Entry 7UTD (electron microscopy, 2.19 A resolution); this record covers chains B and R of the 20 polymer chains in the assembly.

== Chain B ==
Molecule: Hydrogenase-2, small subunit
From: Mycolicibacterium smegmatis MC2 155
Notes: EC 1.12.99.6
UniProtKB: I7G634 (I7G634_MYCS2); residues 2-323 here = UniProt positions 2-323
Chain sequence (369 residues; row label = number of the first residue in the row; numbers below 1 keep their minus sign (Met-45 is residue -45)):
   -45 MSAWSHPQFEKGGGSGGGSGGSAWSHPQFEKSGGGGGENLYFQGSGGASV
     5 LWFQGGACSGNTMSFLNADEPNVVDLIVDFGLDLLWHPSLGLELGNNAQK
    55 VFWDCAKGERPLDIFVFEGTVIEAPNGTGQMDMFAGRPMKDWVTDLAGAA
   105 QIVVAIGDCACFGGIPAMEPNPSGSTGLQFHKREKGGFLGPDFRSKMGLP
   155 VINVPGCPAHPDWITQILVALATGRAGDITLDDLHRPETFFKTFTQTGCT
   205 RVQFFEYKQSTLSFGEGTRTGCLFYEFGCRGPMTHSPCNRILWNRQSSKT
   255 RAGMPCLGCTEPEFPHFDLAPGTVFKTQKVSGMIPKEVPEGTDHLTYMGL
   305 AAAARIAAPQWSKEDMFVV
Not modelled in the structure: -45 to 1
Differences from the reference sequence: initiating methionine (-45); expression tag (-44 to 1)
Bound ions: 3Fe-4S cluster Fe site 1: Cys12, Cys113, Cys161; 3Fe-4S cluster Fe site 2: Cys203, Cys226, Cys233; 3Fe-4S cluster Fe site 3: Cys242, Cys260, Cys263
Small-molecule neighbours:
  - 3Fe-4S cluster (F3S), molecule 1: Ala11, Cys12, Ser13, Gly14, Asn15, Glu72, Gly73, Gly111, Asp112, Cys113, Gly160, Cys161, Pro162
  - 3Fe-4S cluster (F3S), molecule 2: Trp167, Thr199, Thr238, Ser240, Cys242, Trp247, Lys253, Thr254, Cys260, Leu261, Gly262, Cys263, Thr264
  - 3Fe-4S cluster (F3S), molecule 3: Thr199, Gln200, Cys203, Arg205, Val206, Phe209, Cys226, Leu227, Phe228, Cys233, Gly235, Pro236, Thr254
  - menaquinone-9 (MQ9): Phe209, Lys212, Gln213, Ser214, Cys226, Phe228, Tyr229, Met287, Pro289, Leu299, Tyr301, Met302, Gly303, Ala305, Ala306, Arg309
What the authors report for this chain:
  - binding site for menaquinone-9: Lys212, Tyr229, Tyr301

== Chain R ==
Molecule: Type 2 [NiFe]-hydrogenase Huc membrane adapter subunit
From: Mycolicibacterium smegmatis MC2 155
UniProtKB: A0QUM5 (A0QUM5_MYCS2); numbering as in UniProt (aligned over 20-79)
Chain sequence (60 residues; numbered 20 to 79; the number before each row is that of its first residue):
    20 SPVDGIRRRLDDPQVAEALNSLLDHADLLAVLVKGLDGFVRRGDDIANNL
    70 TSAIGELKAL
Not modelled in the structure: 79
Small-molecule neighbours:
  - menaquinone-9 (MQ9), molecule 1: Phe58, Gly62, Asp63, Ala66
  - menaquinone-9 (MQ9), molecule 2: Ala72, Ile73, Leu76

== Interface between chain B and chain R ==
Pairs across the interface (18):
  Val284(B) with Asp46(R); Leu47(R), hydrophobic; Val50(R), hydrophobic
  Ser285(B) with Asp46(R), hydrogen bond (backbone-side chain); Leu47(R)
  Ile288(B) with Val50(R), hydrophobic
  Lys290(B) with Lys53(R), hydrogen bond (backbone-side chain)
  Gly295(B) with Arg61(R), hydrogen bond (backbone-side chain)
  Thr296(B) with Arg61(R)
  Asp297(B) with Gly54(R); Gly57(R); Phe58(R); Arg61(R), salt bridge
  His298(B) with Val50(R); Lys53(R); Gly54(R)
  Thr300(B) with Phe58(R); Arg61(R)
Also at the interface, not in a pair above, chain B (10 interface residues in all): Leu299
Also at the interface, not in a pair above, chain R (10 interface residues in all): Leu55, Ile65

== Overview ==
The chain B/chain R interface involves 10 residues from each chain, with 3 hydrogen bonds and 1 salt bridge.
Polar pairs include Asp297(B)-Arg61(R), Ser285(B)-Asp46(R) and Lys290(B)-Lys53(R). Chain B binds menaquinone-9
and 3 copies of 3Fe-4S cluster. Chain R binds menaquinone-9. The paper reports a binding site for
menaquinone-9 at Lys212(B), Tyr229(B) and Tyr301(B).
Here chain B is Hydrogenase-2, small subunit and chain R is Type 2 [NiFe]-hydrogenase Huc membrane adapter
subunit, both from Mycolicibacterium smegmatis MC2 155. Entry 7UTD (The 2.19-angstrom CryoEM structure of the
[NiFe]-hydrogenase Huc from Mycobacterium smegmatis - Complex minus stalk) was determined by electron
microscopy together with 7UUR, 7UUS and 8DQV from the same study.
